Entry 7PH7 (electron microscopy, 4.10 A resolution (low resolution: residue-level contacts below are approximate; hydrogen-bond / salt-bridge calls are withheld)); this record covers chains A and D of the 4 polymer chains in the assembly.

[Chain A]
Name: ATP-binding transport protein multicopy suppressor of htrB
Organism: Escherichia coli
UniProt: C3TGA2 (C3TGA2_ECOLX); residues 1-582 here = UniProt positions 1-582
Chain sequence (593 residues; numbered -10 to 582; the number before each row is that of its first residue; numbers below 1 keep their minus sign (Gly-10 is residue -10)):
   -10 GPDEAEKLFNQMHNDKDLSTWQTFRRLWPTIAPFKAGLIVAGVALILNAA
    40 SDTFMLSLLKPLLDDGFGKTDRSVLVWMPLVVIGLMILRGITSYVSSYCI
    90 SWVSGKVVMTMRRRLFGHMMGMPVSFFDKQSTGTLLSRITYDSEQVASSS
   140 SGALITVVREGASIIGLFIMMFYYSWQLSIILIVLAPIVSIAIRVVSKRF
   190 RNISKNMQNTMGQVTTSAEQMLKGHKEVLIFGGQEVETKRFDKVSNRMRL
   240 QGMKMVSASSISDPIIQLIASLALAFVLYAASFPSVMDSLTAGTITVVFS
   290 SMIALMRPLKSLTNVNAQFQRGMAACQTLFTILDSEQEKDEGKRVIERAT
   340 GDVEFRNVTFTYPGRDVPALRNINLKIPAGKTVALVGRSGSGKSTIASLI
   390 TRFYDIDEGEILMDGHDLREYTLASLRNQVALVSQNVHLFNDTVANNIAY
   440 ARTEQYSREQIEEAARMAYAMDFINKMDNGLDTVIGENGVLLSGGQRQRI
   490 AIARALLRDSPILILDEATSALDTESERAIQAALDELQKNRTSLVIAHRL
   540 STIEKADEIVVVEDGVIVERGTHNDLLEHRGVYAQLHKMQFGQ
Unresolved in the structure: -10 to 11, 581-582
Sequence notes: expression tag (-10 to 0)
Small-molecule neighbours: EIW ((2R,4R,5R,6R)-6-[(1R)-1,2-bis(oxidanyl)ethyl]-4-[(2R,3S,4S,5R,6R)-6-[(1S)-1,2-bis(oxidanyl)ethyl]-4-[(2R,3S,4S,5S,6R)-6-[(1S)-1,2-bis(oxidanyl)ethyl]-3,4,5-tris(oxidanyl)oxan-2-yl]oxy-3,5-bis(oxidanyl)oxan-2-yl]oxy-2-[[(2R,3S,4R,5R,6R)-4-[(3R)-3-nonanoyloxytetradecanoyl]oxy-5-[[(3R)-3-octanoyloxytetradecanoyl]amino]-6-[[(2R,3S,4S,5S,6R)-3-oxidanyl-5-[[(3R)-3-oxidanylnonanoyl]amino]-4-[(3R)-3-oxidanyltetradecanoyl]oxy-6-phosphonooxy-oxan-2-yl]methoxy]-3-phosphonooxy-oxan-2-yl]methoxy]-5-oxidanyl-oxane-2-carboxylic acid): Asp41, Met44, Leu45, Leu47, Leu48, Leu51, Arg78, Leu171, Asp252, Gln256, Ala259, Ser260, Leu263, Thr285, Phe288, Ser289, Met291, Ile292, Ala293, Leu294, Met295, Arg296

[Chain D]
Name: Nb_MsbA#1
Organism: Vicugna pacos
Chain sequence (116 residues; each row starts with the number of its first residue; numbers below 1 keep their minus sign (Gly-2 is residue -2)):
    -2 GPSQMQLVESGGGLVQAGGSLRLSCAVSGSIFSIITLAWYRQAPGKPREN
    48 VATITRGSRTSYADSVKGRFCISKDNAKSTVYLQMNKLKPEDTADYYCNA
    98 EGPAGYWGQGTPVTVS
Unresolved in the structure: -2 to 0
Disulfides: Cys22-Cys95
Covalent attachments: compound 88T linked to Cys68
Small-molecule neighbours: 88T ((1R,4R,11S,14S,19Z)-19-[2-[2,5-bis(oxidanylidene)pyrrolidin-1-yl]ethylimino]-7,8,17,18-tetraoxa-1,4,11,14-tetrazatricyclo[12.6.2.24,11]tetracosane-6,9,16-trione): Tyr59, Gly65, Phe67

[Chain A / chain D interface]
Residue-residue contacts (36):
  Arg360(A) - Ile28(D)
  Arg360(A) - Ile31(D)
  Asn361(A) - Ile28(D)
  Asn363(A) - Tyr103(D)
  Arg377(A) - Arg53(D)
  Glu552(A) - Arg53(D)
  Ile556(A) - Ile32(D)
  Ile556(A) - Glu98(D)
  Val557(A) - Ile31(D)
  Val557(A) - Thr33(D)
  Val557(A) - Glu98(D)
  Glu558(A) - Thr33(D)
  Glu558(A) - Gly99(D)
  Arg559(A) - Glu98(D)
  Arg559(A) - Gly99(D)
  Arg559(A) - Pro100(D)
  Arg559(A) - Ala101(D)
  Arg559(A) - Gly102(D)
  Gly560(A) - Ala101(D)
  Asp564(A) - Pro100(D)
  Glu567(A) - Asn47(D)
  His568(A) - Thr33(D)
  His568(A) - Ala35(D)
  His568(A) - Tyr37(D)
  His568(A) - Asn47(D)
  His568(A) - Thr50(D)
  His568(A) - Gly99(D)
  Arg569(A) - Asn47(D)
  Arg569(A) - Ser58(D)
  Arg569(A) - Tyr59(D)
  Arg569(A) - Ala60(D)
  Arg569(A) - Asp61(D)
  Gly570(A) - Thr50(D)
  Val571(A) - Thr33(D)
  Val571(A) - Thr52(D)
  Gln574(A) - Arg56(D)
Interface residues without a listed pair, chain A (20 interface residues in all): Asn346, Val555, Leu565
Interface residues without a listed pair, chain D (24 interface residues in all): Gln1, Gly26, Ser27

[Overview]
20 residues of chain A face 24 of chain D across their interface. Chain A binds compound EIW. Compound 88T is
covalently linked to Cys68(D).
Here chain A is ATP-binding transport protein multicopy suppressor of htrB (Escherichia coli) and chain D is
Nb_MsbA#1 (Vicugna pacos). Entry 7PH7 (Nanodisc reconstituted MsbA in complex with nanobodies, spin-labeled at
position T68C) was determined by electron microscopy (same publication as 7PH2, 7PH3, 7PH4 and 7NDF).
